PDB entry 9FM6 | electron microscopy, 2.20 A resolution | chains A and B of the 7 polymer chains in the assembly

Chain A (and B):
Name: Aerolysin
From: Aeromonas hydrophila
Notes: chain B of this document is another copy of the same molecule, construct and numbering; everything in this record applies to it too
UniProtKB: P09167 (AERA_AERHY); residues 1-424 here correspond to UniProt positions 24-447 (UniProt number = residue number + 23)
Sequence (424 residues; numbered 1 to 424; the number before each row is that of its first residue):
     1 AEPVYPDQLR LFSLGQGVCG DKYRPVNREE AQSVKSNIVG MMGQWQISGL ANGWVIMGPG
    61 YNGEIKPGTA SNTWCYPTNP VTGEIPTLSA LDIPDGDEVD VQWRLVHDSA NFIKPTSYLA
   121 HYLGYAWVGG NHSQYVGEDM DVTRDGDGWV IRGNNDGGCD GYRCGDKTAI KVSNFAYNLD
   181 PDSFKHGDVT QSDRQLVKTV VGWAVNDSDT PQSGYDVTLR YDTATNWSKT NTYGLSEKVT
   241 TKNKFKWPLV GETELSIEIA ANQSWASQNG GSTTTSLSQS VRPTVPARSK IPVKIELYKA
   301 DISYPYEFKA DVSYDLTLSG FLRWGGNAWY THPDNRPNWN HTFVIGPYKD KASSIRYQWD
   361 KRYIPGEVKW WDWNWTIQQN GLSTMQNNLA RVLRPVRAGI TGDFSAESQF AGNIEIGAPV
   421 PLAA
Unresolved in the structure: 15-24, 423-424
Cystine bridges: Cys-159/Cys-164
Swiss-Prot annotation at these positions:
  - region: Trp-45 to Tyr-61 (Interaction with host N-linked glycan), Tyr-233 to Trp-265 (Part of the transmembrane beta-barrel after proteolytic activation of the toxin and insertion into the host membrane), Arg-323 to His-332 (Interaction with glycans from host GPI-anchor)
  - site: His-132 (Important for oligomerization), Lys-351 (Important for heptamerization), Glu-367 (Important for heptamerization)
From the paper describing this entry:
  - contacts within the chain: His-132/Asp-139, Asp-207/Arg-288, Ser-208/Gln-212, Asp-216/Arg-282 (salt bridge), Asp-216/Thr-218, Arg-220/Asp-222 (hydrogen bond), Asp-222/Ser-276 (hydrogen bond), Glu-237/Gln-263, Lys-238/Glu-258 (salt bridge), Lys-242/Glu-254 (salt bridge), Asp-209/Arg-288
  - self-association interface (contacts with another copy of this molecule); pairs are residue here / residue on that copy: Glu-64/His-132, Gln-212/Thr-284, Asp-216/Ser-280
  - conformationally variable residues (order/disorder transition): Gly-15 to Arg-24

Interface between chain A and chain B:
Residue-residue contacts - 131 pairs, chain A then chain B:
  Asp-97(A) / Lys-361(B)  salt bridge
  Val-99(A) / Ile-364(B)  hydrophobic
  Asp-100(A) / Lys-361(B)  salt bridge
  Asp-100(A) / Tyr-363(B)  hydrogen bond
  Trp-103(A) / Ala-1(B)
  Trp-103(A) / Glu-2(B)
  Trp-103(A) / Pro-3(B)
  Trp-103(A) / Tyr-363(B)
  Trp-103(A) / Ile-364(B)
  Arg-104(A) / Ala-1(B)
  Arg-104(A) / Glu-2(B)  salt bridge
  His-132(A) / Glu-64(B)  salt bridge
  His-132(A) / Ile-65(B)
  Asp-139(A) / Arg-28(B)  salt bridge
  Met-140(A) / Arg-28(B)  hydrogen bond (backbone-side chain)
  Asp-141(A) / Arg-28(B)  salt bridge
  Asp-141(A) / Gln-32(B)
  Val-142(A) / Gln-32(B)  hydrogen bond (backbone-side chain)
  Arg-144(A) / Glu-367(B)  salt bridge
  Asp-156(A) / Lys-35(B)  salt bridge
  Gly-157(A) / Glu-64(B)
  Thr-190(A) / Asn-178(B)
  Gln-191(A) / Ala-176(B)
  Ser-192(A) / Ala-176(B)
  Ser-192(A) / Lys-349(B)  hydrogen bond
  Lys-198(A) / Ser-408(B)  hydrogen bond (side chain-backbone)
  Lys-198(A) / Gln-409(B)
  Thr-199(A) / Gln-409(B)  hydrogen bond (backbone-side chain)
  Thr-199(A) / Phe-410(B)  hydrogen bond (backbone-backbone)
  Val-200(A) / Leu-277(B)  hydrophobic
  Val-200(A) / Phe-410(B)
  Val-201(A) / Gln-191(B)
  Val-201(A) / Ile-302(B)  hydrophobic
  Val-201(A) / Phe-410(B)  hydrogen bond (backbone-backbone)
  Val-201(A) / Ala-411(B)
  Val-201(A) / Gly-412(B)  hydrogen bond (backbone-backbone)
  Gly-202(A) / Gly-412(B)
  Trp-203(A) / Gly-412(B)  hydrogen bond (backbone-backbone)
  Trp-203(A) / Asn-413(B)
  Trp-203(A) / Ile-414(B)  hydrogen bond (backbone-backbone)
  Ala-204(A) / Ile-414(B)
  Val-205(A) / Ile-414(B)  hydrogen bond (backbone-backbone)
  Val-205(A) / Glu-415(B)
  Val-205(A) / Ile-416(B)  hydrogen bond (backbone-backbone)
  Asn-206(A) / Ile-416(B)
  Asp-207(A) / Ile-416(B)  hydrogen bond (backbone-backbone)
  Asp-207(A) / Gly-417(B)
  Asp-207(A) / Ala-418(B)  hydrogen bond (backbone-backbone)
  Gln-212(A) / Pro-283(B)
  Gln-212(A) / Thr-284(B)  hydrogen bond (side chain-backbone)
  Gly-214(A) / Ser-280(B)
  Gly-214(A) / Val-281(B)
  Gly-214(A) / Arg-282(B)  hydrogen bond (backbone-backbone)
  Tyr-215(A) / Ser-280(B)
  Tyr-215(A) / Ile-414(B)  hydrophobic
  Tyr-215(A) / Ile-416(B)
  Asp-216(A) / Ser-278(B)
  Asp-216(A) / Gln-279(B)
  Asp-216(A) / Ser-280(B)  hydrogen bond (backbone-backbone)
  Asp-216(A) / Arg-282(B)
  Asp-216(A) / Ile-414(B)
  Val-217(A) / Ser-278(B)
  Val-217(A) / Ile-414(B)  hydrophobic
  Thr-218(A) / Ser-276(B)
  Thr-218(A) / Leu-277(B)
  Thr-218(A) / Ser-278(B)  hydrogen bond (backbone-backbone)
  Leu-219(A) / Ser-276(B)
  Arg-220(A) / Thr-274(B)
  Arg-220(A) / Thr-275(B)
  Arg-220(A) / Ser-276(B)  hydrogen bond (backbone-backbone)
  Tyr-221(A) / Thr-273(B)
  Tyr-221(A) / Thr-274(B)
  Tyr-221(A) / Thr-275(B)
  Asp-222(A) / Thr-273(B)
  Asp-222(A) / Thr-274(B)  hydrogen bond (backbone-backbone)
  Thr-223(A) / Ser-272(B)
  Thr-223(A) / Thr-273(B)
  Ala-224(A) / Gly-271(B)
  Ala-224(A) / Ser-272(B)  hydrogen bond (backbone-backbone)
  Thr-225(A) / Gly-270(B)
  Asn-226(A) / Gln-268(B)  hydrogen bond
  Asn-226(A) / Asn-269(B)
  Asn-226(A) / Gly-270(B)  hydrogen bond (backbone-backbone)
  Asn-226(A) / Gly-271(B)
  Trp-227(A) / Gln-268(B)
  Trp-227(A) / Asn-269(B)
  Ser-228(A) / Ser-267(B)
  Ser-228(A) / Gln-268(B)  hydrogen bond
  Lys-229(A) / Ala-266(B)
  Thr-230(A) / Trp-265(B)
  Thr-230(A) / Ala-266(B)  hydrogen bond (backbone-backbone)
  Asn-231(A) / Ser-264(B)
  Asn-231(A) / Trp-265(B)
  Thr-232(A) / Gln-263(B)
  Thr-232(A) / Ser-264(B)  hydrogen bond (backbone-backbone)
  Tyr-233(A) / Asn-262(B)
  Tyr-233(A) / Gln-263(B)
  Tyr-233(A) / Trp-265(B)
  Gly-234(A) / Ala-261(B)
  Gly-234(A) / Asn-262(B)  hydrogen bond (backbone-backbone)
  Leu-235(A) / Ala-260(B)
  Leu-235(A) / Ala-261(B)  hydrophobic
  Ser-236(A) / Ile-259(B)
  Ser-236(A) / Ala-260(B)  hydrogen bond (backbone-backbone)
  Glu-237(A) / Glu-258(B)
  Glu-237(A) / Ile-259(B)
  Lys-238(A) / Ser-256(B)
  Lys-238(A) / Ile-257(B)
  Lys-238(A) / Glu-258(B)  hydrogen bond (backbone-backbone)
  Val-239(A) / Leu-255(B)  hydrophobic
  Val-239(A) / Ser-256(B)
  Thr-240(A) / Glu-254(B)
  Thr-240(A) / Leu-255(B)
  Thr-240(A) / Ser-256(B)  hydrogen bond (backbone-backbone)
  Thr-241(A) / Thr-253(B)
  Thr-241(A) / Glu-254(B)
  Thr-241(A) / Leu-255(B)
  Lys-242(A) / Thr-253(B)
  Lys-242(A) / Glu-254(B)  hydrogen bond (backbone-backbone)
  Asn-243(A) / Val-250(B)
  Asn-243(A) / Glu-252(B)  hydrogen bond (side chain-backbone)
  Asn-243(A) / Thr-253(B)  hydrogen bond
  Phe-245(A) / Val-250(B)  hydrophobic
  Lys-294(A) / Tyr-304(B)
  Glu-296(A) / Tyr-304(B)  hydrogen bond
  Tyr-298(A) / Phe-404(B)
  Asp-301(A) / Lys-349(B)  salt bridge
  Ser-303(A) / Tyr-348(B)  hydrogen bond (side chain-backbone)
  Asp-403(A) / Tyr-348(B)
  Ser-405(A) / Lys-349(B)  hydrogen bond (side chain-backbone)
  Glu-415(A) / His-186(B)  salt bridge
Interface residues without a listed pair, chain A (74 interface residues in all): His-107, Asn-154, Asp-188, Val-189, Leu-196, Ser-208, Asp-209, Arg-288
Interface residues without a listed pair, chain B (79 interface residues in all): Ser-33, Trp-54, Lys-66, Pro-67, Tyr-177, Val-189, Asp-222, Trp-247, Pro-347, Tyr-357, Gly-366, Ala-406, Pro-419
The authors on this interface:
  - specific contacts: Gln-212(A)/Thr-284(B)

Overview:
74 residues of chain A and 79 residues of chain B are in contact; the contacts include 37 hydrogen bonds and
10 salt bridges. Polar pairs include Asp-97(A)/Lys-361(B), Asp-100(A)/Lys-361(B) and Arg-104(A)/Glu-2(B). The
authors report a contact between Gln-212(A) and Thr-284(B). From the paper: conformational variability at
Gly-15(A); a self-association interface involving Glu-64(A), His-132(A) and Gln-212(A) among others.
Chain A and chain B are both Aerolysin (Aeromonas hydrophila); the structure, Aerolysin Wildtype in
styrene-maleic acid lipid particles, was determined by electron microscopy, deposited together with 9FML,
9FMX, 9FNP and 9FNQ.
